PDB entry 7LXN | electron microscopy, 3.85 A resolution | chains H and L of the 12 polymer chains in the assembly

[Chain H]
Name: PGT122 Fab heavy chain
Organism: Homo sapiens
Notes: antibody fragment or engineered binder
Sequence (235 residues; each row starts with the number of its first residue; a row labelled like 82A-82C holds insertion residues (82A, then the next letters in order)):
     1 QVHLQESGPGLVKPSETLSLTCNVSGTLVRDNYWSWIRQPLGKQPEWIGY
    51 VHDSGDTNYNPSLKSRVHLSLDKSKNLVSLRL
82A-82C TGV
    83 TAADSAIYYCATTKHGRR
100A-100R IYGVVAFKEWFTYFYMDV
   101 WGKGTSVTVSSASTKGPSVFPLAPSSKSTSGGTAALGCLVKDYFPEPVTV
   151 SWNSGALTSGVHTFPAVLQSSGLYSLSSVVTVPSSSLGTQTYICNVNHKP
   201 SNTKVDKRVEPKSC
Not modelled in the structure: 111-214
Cystine bridges: Cys22-Cys92

[Chain L]
Name: PGT122 Fab light chain
Organism: Homo sapiens
Notes: antibody fragment or engineered binder
Sequence (213 residues; row label = number of the first residue in the row; note: 1 number in that range is skipped by the numbering (no residue carries it; nothing is unmodelled there); a row labelled like 67A-67C holds insertion residues (67A, then the next letters in order)):
     6 APTF
    11 VSVAPGQTARITCGEESLGSRSVIWYQQRPGQAPSLIIYNNNDRPSGIPD
    61 RFSGSPG
67A-67C STF
    68 GTTATLTITSVEAGDEADYYCHIWDSRR
95A-95C PTN
    96 WVFGEGTTLIVLSQPKAAPSVTLFPPSSEELQANKATLVCLISDFYPGAV
   146 TVAWKADSSPVKAGVETTTPSKQSNNKYAASSYLSLTPEQWKSHKSYSCQ
   196 VTHEGSTVEKTVAPTECS
Not modelled in the structure: 109-213
Cystine bridges: Cys23-Cys88

[Chain H / chain L interface]
Residue-residue contacts - 51 pairs, chain H then chain L:
  Gln39(H) - Gln38(L)
  Gln39(H) - Tyr87(L)
  Gly42(H) - Ala6(L)  hydrogen bond (backbone-backbone)
  Lys43(H) - Ala6(L)
  Gln44(H) - Ala6(L)
  Gln44(H) - Tyr87(L)
  Gln44(H) - Phe98(L)  hydrogen bond (side chain-backbone)
  Gln44(H) - Gly99(L)
  Gln44(H) - Glu100(L)  hydrogen bond
  Pro45(H) - Tyr87(L)
  Pro45(H) - Phe98(L)  hydrogen bond (backbone-backbone)
  Glu46(H) - Trp96(L)
  Trp47(H) - His89(L)
  Trp47(H) - Trp91(L)  hydrophobic
  Trp47(H) - Thr95B(L)
  Trp47(H) - Asn95C(L)
  Trp47(H) - Trp96(L)  hydrogen bond (backbone-backbone)
  Gly49(H) - Trp96(L)
  Tyr59(H) - Trp96(L)
  Asn60(H) - Trp96(L)
  Pro61(H) - Trp96(L)
  Tyr91(H) - Ala43(L)  hydrophobic
  Tyr91(H) - Pro44(L)
  Arg100(H) - Ser30(L)
  Arg100(H) - Arg31(L)
  Arg100(H) - Asn50(L)
  Arg100(H) - Asn51(L)
  Arg100(H) - Gly67(L)
  Tyr100B(H) - Ser30(L)
  Tyr100B(H) - Ser93(L)
  Phe100K(H) - Ser30(L)
  Phe100K(H) - Trp91(L)  hydrophobic
  Phe100K(H) - Ser93(L)
  Thr100L(H) - Trp91(L)
  Tyr100M(H) - Ser32(L)
  Tyr100M(H) - Ile34(L)  hydrophobic
  Tyr100M(H) - Tyr49(L)
  Tyr100M(H) - Asn50(L)
  Tyr100M(H) - Trp91(L)
  Phe100N(H) - Ile34(L)
  Phe100N(H) - Trp91(L)  hydrogen bond (backbone-side chain)
  Tyr100O(H) - Ile34(L)  hydrophobic
  Tyr100O(H) - Tyr36(L)
  Tyr100O(H) - Leu46(L)  hydrophobic
  Tyr100O(H) - Tyr49(L)  hydrophobic
  Met100P(H) - Tyr36(L)  hydrogen bond (backbone-side chain)
  Met100P(H) - Leu46(L)
  Met100P(H) - Phe98(L)  hydrophobic
  Trp101(H) - Tyr36(L)  hydrophobic
  Trp101(H) - Pro44(L)
  Gly102(H) - Ala43(L)
Also at the interface, not in a pair above, chain H (26 interface residues in all): Ile48, Tyr50, Asn58, Lys103
Also at the interface, not in a pair above, chain L (28 interface residues in all): Gln42, Ser45, Ser67A, Val97

[Summary]
26 residues of chain H face 28 of chain L across their interface; the contacts include 7 hydrogen bonds. Among
the polar pairs are Gln44(H)-Phe98(L), Gln44(H)-Glu100(L) and Met100P(H)-Tyr36(L).
Chain H is PGT122 Fab heavy chain and chain L is PGT122 Fab light chain, both from Homo sapiens; the
structure, Cryo-EM structure of EDC-crosslinked ConM SOSIP.v7 (ConM-EDC) in complex with bNAb PGT122, was
determined by electron microscopy (same publication as 7LX2, 7LX3 and 7LXM).
